7NJU - chains M and a of the 12 polymer chains in the assembly; structure by electron microscopy, 3.74 A resolution.

[Chain M]
Name: ATP synthase subunit c
From: Mycolicibacterium smegmatis (strain ATCC 700084 / mc(2)155)
UniProtKB: A0R205 (A0R205_MYCS2); residues 1-86 here = UniProt positions 1-86
Sequence (86 residues; each row starts with the number of its first residue):
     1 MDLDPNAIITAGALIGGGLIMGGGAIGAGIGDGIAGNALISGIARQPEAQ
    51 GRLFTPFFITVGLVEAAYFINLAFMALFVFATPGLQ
Disordered / not traced: 1-2
From the paper describing this entry:
  - catalytic residues: Glu-65 (proposed by the authors, not directly observed)

[Chain a]
Name: ATP synthase subunit a
From: Mycolicibacterium smegmatis (strain ATCC 700084 / mc(2)155)
UniProtKB: A0R206 (A0R206_MYCS2); residues 1-252 here = UniProt positions 1-252
Sequence (252 residues; each row starts with the number of its first residue):
     1 MLAAEEGGAAIHVGHHTLVFELFGMTFNGDTILATAVTAVIVIALAFYLR
    51 AKVTSTGVPSGVQLFWEALTIQMRQQIEGSIGMKIAPFVLPLSVTIFVFI
   101 LISNWLAVLPLQYGGADGAAAELYKAPASDINFVLALALFVFVCYHAAGI
   151 WRRGIVGHPIKVVKGHVAFLAPINIVEELAKPISLALRLFGNIFAGGILV
   201 ALIAMFPWYIQWFPNAVWKTFDLFVGLIQAFIFSLLTILYFSQSMELDHE
   251 DH
Disordered / not traced: 1-9, 248-252
From the paper describing this entry:
  - catalytic residues: His-12, His-15, His-16, Asp-30, Asn-104, Gln-112, Asp-117, Glu-122, Lys-125, His-146, Arg-153, Lys-161, His-166, Asn-174, Glu-177, Glu-178, Lys-181, Ser-184, Lys-219, Asp-222, Gln-229, Tyr-240 (proposed by the authors, not directly observed)

[Interface between chain M and chain a]
Pairs across the interface - 12 pairs, chain M then chain a:
  Phe-54(M) with Leu-239(a), hydrophobic
  Thr-55(M) with His-166(a)
  Phe-58(M) with Leu-239(a), hydrophobic; Gln-243(a)
  Ile-59(M) with His-166(a)
  Gly-62(M) with Ile-173(a); Glu-177(a)
  Leu-63(M) with Leu-170(a), hydrophobic; Ile-173(a), hydrophobic
  Ala-66(M) with Ile-173(a), hydrophobic
  Phe-69(M) with Ala-180(a), hydrophobic; Ser-184(a)
Also at the interface, not in a pair above, chain M (10 interface residues in all): Glu-65, Ile-70
Also at the interface, not in a pair above, chain a (10 interface residues in all): Val-176, Ile-183

[Summary]
The chain M/chain a interface involves 10 residues from each chain. The paper reports catalytic residues
Glu-65(M) and His-12(a) among others.
Here chain M is ATP synthase subunit c and chain a is ATP synthase subunit a, both from Mycolicibacterium
smegmatis (strain ATCC 700084 / mc(2)155). Entry 7NJU (Mycobacterium smegmatis ATP synthase Fo combined class
1) was determined by electron microscopy, deposited together with 7NJK, 7NJL, 7NJM, 7NJN, 7NJO, 7NJP and 20
further entries.
